5FRO - chains A and D of the 4 polymer chains in the assembly; structure by X-ray diffraction, 2.67 A resolution.

== Chain A ==
Molecule: Pfv integrase
Organism: Human spumaretrovirus
UniProtKB: P14350 (POL_FOAMV); residues 0-392 here correspond to UniProt positions 751-1143 (UniProt number = residue number + 751)
Sequence (395 residues; numbered -2 to 392; the number before each row is that of its first residue; numbers below 1 keep their minus sign (Gly-2 is residue -2)):
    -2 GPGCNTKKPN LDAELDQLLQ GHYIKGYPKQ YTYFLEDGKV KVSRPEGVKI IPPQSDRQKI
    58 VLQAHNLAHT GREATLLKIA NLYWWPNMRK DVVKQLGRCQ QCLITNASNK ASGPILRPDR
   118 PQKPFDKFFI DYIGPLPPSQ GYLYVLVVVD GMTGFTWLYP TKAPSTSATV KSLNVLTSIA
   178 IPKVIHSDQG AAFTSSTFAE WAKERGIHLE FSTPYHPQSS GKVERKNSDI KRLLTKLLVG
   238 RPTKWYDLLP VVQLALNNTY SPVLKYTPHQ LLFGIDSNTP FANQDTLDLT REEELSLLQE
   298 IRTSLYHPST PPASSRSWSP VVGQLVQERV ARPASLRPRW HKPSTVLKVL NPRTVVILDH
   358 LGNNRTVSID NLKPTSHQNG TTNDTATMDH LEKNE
Disordered / not traced: -2 to 8, 376-392
Sequence notes: expression tag (-2 to -1); variant Ser217 (Gly968 in P14350)
Swiss-Prot annotation at these positions:
  - binding site (Mg(2+)): Asp123, Asp185
Bound ions: Zn2+: His62, His66, Cys96, Cys99; Mg2+ site 1: Asp128, Asp185 (together with magnesium); Mg2+ site 2: Asp128, Glu221 (together with magnesium)
Ligand contacts: magnesium (XXJ; 4-azanyl-N-[[2,4-bis(fluoranyl)phenyl]methyl]-1-oxidanyl-2-oxidanylidene-6-[2-(phenylsulfonyl)ethyl]-1,8-naphthyridine-3-carboxamide): Asp128, Tyr129, Asp185, Gln186, Gly187, Tyr212, His213, Pro214, Gln215, Glu221
From the paper describing this entry:
  - binding site for magnesium: Asp185, Gln186, Gly187, Tyr212, Pro214
  - Mg2+ coordination: Asp185

== Chain D ==
Molecule: 17-nt DNA strand
Sequence (17 nucleotides; numbered 1 to 17; the number before each row is that of its first residue):
     1 TGCGAAATTC CATGACA

== Interface between chain A and chain D ==
Residue-residue contacts (10):
  Ile130(A) with DA17(D), phosphate contact
  Gly131(A) with DA17(D), base contact
  Glu221(A) with DC16(D), sugar contact; DA17(D), phosphate contact
  Arg222(A) with DG14(D), base contact; DC16(D), base contact
  Asn224(A) with DC16(D), phosphate contact
  Ser225(A) with DC16(D), sugar contact
  Lys228(A) with DA17(D), salt bridge to the phosphate
  Lys262(A) with DT9(D), salt bridge to the phosphate
Other interface residues (no listed pair), chain A (9 interface residues in all): Tyr129
Other interface residues (no listed pair), chain D (5 interface residues in all): DA15

== Summary ==
9 residues of chain A face 5 of chain D across their interface, with 2 salt bridges. Polar pairs include
Lys228(A)-DA17(D) and Lys262(A)-DT9(D). Magnesium is bound between chain A and chain D. From the paper: a
binding site for magnesium at Asp185(A), Gln186(A) and Gly187(A) among others; Mg2+ coordination by Asp185(A).
Here chain A is Pfv integrase (Human spumaretrovirus) and chain D is a 17-nt DNA strand. Entry 5FRO (Crystal
structure of the Prototype Foamy Virus (PFV) intasome in complex with magnesium and the INSTI ...) was
determined by X-ray diffraction (same publication as 5FRM and 5FRN).
